3JC7 - chains D and A of the 11 polymer chains in the assembly; structure by electron microscopy, 4.80 A resolution (low resolution: residue-level contacts below are approximate; hydrogen-bond / salt-bridge calls are withheld).

== Chain D ==
Name: DNA replication complex GINS protein SLD5
Organism: Saccharomyces cerevisiae
Reference sequence: Q03406 (SLD5_YEAST); residues 1-294 here = UniProt positions 1-294
Sequence (294 residues; each row starts with the number of its first residue):
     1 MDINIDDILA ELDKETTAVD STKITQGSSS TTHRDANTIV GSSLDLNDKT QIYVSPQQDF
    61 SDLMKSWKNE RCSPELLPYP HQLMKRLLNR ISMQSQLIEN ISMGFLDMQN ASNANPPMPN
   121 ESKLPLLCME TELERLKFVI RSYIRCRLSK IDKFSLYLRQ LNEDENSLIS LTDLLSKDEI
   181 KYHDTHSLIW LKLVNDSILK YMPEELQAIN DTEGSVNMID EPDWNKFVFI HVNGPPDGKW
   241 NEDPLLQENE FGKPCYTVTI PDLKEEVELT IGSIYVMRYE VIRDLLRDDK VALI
Unresolved in the structure: 1-53, 111-120, 239-247, 294
Curated features (UniProtKB/Swiss-Prot):
  - mutagenesis: Ser21 (S21P: In sld5-8; temperature-sensitive mutant; in association with P-66. Defective in DNA replication), Ser66 (S66P: In sld5-8; temperature-sensitive mutant; in association with P-21. Defective in DNA replication), Trp67 (W67R: In sld5-12; temperature-sensitive mutant. Defective in DNA replication), Lys150 (K150E: In sld5-2; temperature-sensitive mutant. Defective in DNA replication), Leu293 (L293P: In sld5-13; temperature-sensitive mutant. Defective in DNA replication)

== Chain A ==
Name: DNA replication complex GINS protein PSF1
Organism: Saccharomyces cerevisiae
Reference sequence: Q12488 (PSF1_YEAST); residue numbers follow UniProt; this construct covers 1-208
Sequence (208 residues; numbered 1 to 208; the number before each row is that of its first residue):
     1 MYGDLGNKLV LEAKRTKQLY ARSNQDVNLP MYHEDIIRNI LKEVSNLRKN TEYLKEQQQL
    61 GMLDDKVAKC QYFVTLLCME RNKRCLLAYQ RLRTDILDSM AWNNNGLDLM SSITFSQQDT
   121 NNLSHQEQEY LKEYCDLITD LKSGDLVDID LSGSLVPPSD AFIDVRVLKD AGEIQTEYGV
   181 FNLIKDSQFF VQQSDVERLI QQGYLQLI
Construct notes: conflict Ala161 (Val in Q12488), Gln192 (Arg in Q12488), Leu207 (Lys in Q12488)
Curated features (UniProtKB/Swiss-Prot):
  - mutagenesis: Arg84 (R84G: In PSF1-1; temperature-sensitive mutant. Defective in DNA replication. Impaired chromatin binding of CDC45)

== Interface between chain D and chain A ==
Contacting residue pairs (63):
  Leu88(D) - Asp145(A)
  Leu88(D) - Leu146(A)
  Ile91(D) - Leu146(A)
  Ile91(D) - Val147(A)
  Ser92(D) - Leu146(A)
  Leu127(D) - Phe162(A)
  Glu130(D) - Ser194(A)
  Thr131(D) - Ala161(A)
  Glu134(D) - Pro158(A)
  Glu134(D) - Ala161(A)
  Glu134(D) - Ser194(A)
  Lys137(D) - Val147(A)
  Lys137(D) - Asp148(A)
  Phe138(D) - Ser154(A)
  Phe138(D) - Leu155(A)
  Phe138(D) - Pro157(A)
  Ile140(D) - Val147(A)
  Arg141(D) - Val147(A)
  Arg141(D) - Asp148(A)
  Arg141(D) - Ile149(A)
  Arg141(D) - Asp150(A)
  Arg145(D) - Trp102(A)
  Arg145(D) - Asn103(A)
  Arg145(D) - Leu151(A)
  Arg145(D) - Leu155(A)
  Asp152(D) - Arg91(A)
  Lys153(D) - Arg91(A)
  Tyr182(D) - Trp102(A)
  Tyr182(D) - Tyr134(A)
  Tyr182(D) - Leu137(A)
  Tyr182(D) - Leu141(A)
  Thr185(D) - Leu137(A)
  His186(D) - Asp98(A)
  His186(D) - Tyr130(A)
  His186(D) - Tyr134(A)
  His186(D) - Leu137(A)
  Ile189(D) - Tyr130(A)
  Ile189(D) - Glu133(A)
  Ile189(D) - Leu137(A)
  Trp190(D) - Arg91(A)
  Trp190(D) - Thr94(A)
  Trp190(D) - Tyr130(A)
  Leu193(D) - Thr94(A)
  Leu193(D) - Gln126(A)
  Leu193(D) - Glu127(A)
  Leu193(D) - Tyr130(A)
  Val194(D) - Leu87(A)
  Asp196(D) - Gln126(A)
  Ser197(D) - Gln126(A)
  Ser197(D) - Glu127(A)
  Ile198(D) - Leu86(A)
  Ile198(D) - Leu87(A)
  Tyr201(D) - Leu41(A)
  Tyr201(D) - Ser45(A)
  Pro203(D) - Met79(A)
  Glu205(D) - Leu76(A)
  Leu206(D) - Glu80(A)
  Leu206(D) - Lys83(A)
  Thr212(D) - Glu80(A)
  Gly214(D) - Glu80(A)
  Ser215(D) - Arg84(A)
  Val216(D) - Arg84(A)
  Asn217(D) - Arg84(A)
Other interface residues (no listed pair), chain D (39 interface residues in all): Arg135, Ile144, Leu148, Asp178, Leu199, Ile209
Other interface residues (no listed pair), chain A (44 interface residues in all): Arg48, Gln90, Glu129, Ile138, Gly144, Ser152, Val156, Asp160, Gln193

== Summary ==
The interface between chain D and chain A involves 39 residues on one side and 44 on the other. UniProt lists
5 mutagenesis sites on chain D; one mutagenesis site on chain A.
Chain D is DNA replication complex GINS protein SLD5 and chain A is DNA replication complex GINS protein PSF1,
both from Saccharomyces cerevisiae; the structure, Structure of the eukaryotic replicative CMG helicase and
pumpjack motion, was determined by electron microscopy, deposited together with 3JC5 and 3JC6.
